5FGH - chains R and S of the 28 polymer chains in the assembly; structure by X-ray diffraction, 2.80 A resolution.

== Chain R ==
Name: Proteasome subunit alpha type-5
Source organism: Saccharomyces cerevisiae (strain ATCC 204508 / S288c)
Notes: EC 3.4.25.1
UniProtKB: P32379 (PSA5_YEAST); residues -7 to 252 here correspond to UniProt positions 1-260 (UniProt number = residue number + 8)
Sequence (260 residues; numbered -7 to 252; the number before each row is that of its first residue; numbers below 1 keep their minus sign (Met-7 is residue -7)):
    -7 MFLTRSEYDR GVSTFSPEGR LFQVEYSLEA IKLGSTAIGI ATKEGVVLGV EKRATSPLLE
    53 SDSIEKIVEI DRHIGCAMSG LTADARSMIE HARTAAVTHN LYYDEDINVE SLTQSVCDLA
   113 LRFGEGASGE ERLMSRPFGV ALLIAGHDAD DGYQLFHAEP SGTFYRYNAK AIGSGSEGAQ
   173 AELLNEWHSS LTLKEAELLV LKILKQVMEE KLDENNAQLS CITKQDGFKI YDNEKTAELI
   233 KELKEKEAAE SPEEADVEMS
Not modelled in the structure: -7 to 0, 118-124, 243-252

== Chain S ==
Name: Proteasome subunit alpha type-6
Source organism: Saccharomyces cerevisiae (strain ATCC 204508 / S288c)
Notes: EC 3.4.25.1
UniProtKB: P40302 (PSA6_YEAST); residues 0-233 here correspond to UniProt positions 1-234 (UniProt number = residue number + 1)
Sequence (234 residues; each row starts with the number of its first residue; numbering starts at 0):
     0 MFRNNYDGDT VTFSPTGRLF QVEYALEAIK QGSVTVGLRS NTHAVLVALK RNADELSSYQ
    60 KKIIKCDEHM GLSLAGLAPD ARVLSNYLRQ QCNYSSLVFN RKLAVERAGH LLCDKAQKNT
   120 QSYGGRPYGV GLLIIGYDKS GAHLLEFQPS GNVTELYGTA IGARSQGAKT YLERTLDTFI
   180 KIDGNPDELI KAGVEAISQS LRDESLTVDN LSIAIVGKDT PFTIYDGEAV AKYI
Not modelled in the structure: 0-2
Curated features (UniProtKB/Swiss-Prot):
  - modified residue: Ser13 (Phosphoserine)
  - cross-link: Lys190 (Glycyl lysine isopeptide (Lys-Gly) (interchain with G-Cter in ubiquitin))

== Chain R / chain S interface ==
Residue-residue contacts (45):
  Arg2(R) with Gly7(S)
  Gly3(R) with Gly7(S)
  Ser5(R) with Arg125(S)
  Thr6(R) with Gly7(S); Gln20(S)
  Phe7(R) with Gln20(S), hydrogen bond (backbone-side chain); Tyr23(S); Leu76(S), hydrophobic; Arg125(S); Pro126(S); Gly128(S)
  Ser8(R) with Tyr23(S)
  Pro9(R) with Tyr23(S), hydrophobic; Glu26(S)
  Glu10(R) with Glu26(S); Gln30(S)
  Gly11(R) with Tyr23(S); Ala27(S)
  Leu13(R) with Arg125(S)
  Gln106(R) with Arg81(S), hydrogen bond
  Asp110(R) with Arg81(S), salt bridge
  Leu113(R) with Pro78(S), hydrophobic; Asp79(S); Arg125(S)
  Ser153(R) with Pro78(S)
  Gly154(R) with Pro78(S)
  Thr155(R) with Gln59(S)
  Phe156(R) with Gln59(S)
  Tyr157(R) with Arg50(S), hydrogen bond (side chain-backbone); Ala52(S); Ser57(S); Gln59(S)
  Arg158(R) with Ser56(S); Ser57(S), hydrogen bond (backbone-backbone)
  Tyr159(R) with Ala52(S); Asp53(S); Leu55(S); Ser56(S)
  Asn160(R) with Leu55(S), hydrogen bond (backbone-backbone)
  Ala161(R) with Leu55(S)
  Gln172(R) with Asp53(S), hydrogen bond; Leu55(S)
  Leu176(R) with Glu54(S); Leu55(S), hydrophobic
  Trp179(R) with Leu55(S), hydrophobic
Also at the interface, not in a pair above, chain R (27 interface residues in all): Glu117, Leu175
Also at the interface, not in a pair above, chain S (25 interface residues in all): Asp6, Ala24, Asn51, Gly123

== In short ==
27 residues of chain R and 25 residues of chain S are in contact; the contacts include 6 hydrogen bonds and 1
salt bridge. Polar contacts include Asp110(R)-Arg81(S), Phe7(R)-Gln20(S) and Gln106(R)-Arg81(S).
Here chain R is Proteasome subunit alpha type-5 and chain S is Proteasome subunit alpha type-6, both from
Saccharomyces cerevisiae (strain ATCC 204508 / S288c). Entry 5FGH (Yeast 20S proteasome beta5-K33A mutant
(propeptide expressed in trans) in complex with MG132) was determined by X-ray diffraction, deposited together
with 5CZ4, 5CZ5, 5CZ6, 5CZ7, 5CZ8, 5CZ9 and 16 further entries.
